8J8G - chains A and B of the 5 polymer chains in the assembly; structure by electron microscopy, 2.79 A resolution.

[Chain A]
Protein: DNA polymerase
Source organism: Monkeypox virus
Reference sequence: Q5IXW8 (Q5IXW8_MONPV); residue numbers follow UniProt; this construct covers 1-1006
Sequence (1029 residues; numbered -22 to 1006; the number before each row is that of its first residue; numbers below 1 keep their minus sign (Met-22 is residue -22)):
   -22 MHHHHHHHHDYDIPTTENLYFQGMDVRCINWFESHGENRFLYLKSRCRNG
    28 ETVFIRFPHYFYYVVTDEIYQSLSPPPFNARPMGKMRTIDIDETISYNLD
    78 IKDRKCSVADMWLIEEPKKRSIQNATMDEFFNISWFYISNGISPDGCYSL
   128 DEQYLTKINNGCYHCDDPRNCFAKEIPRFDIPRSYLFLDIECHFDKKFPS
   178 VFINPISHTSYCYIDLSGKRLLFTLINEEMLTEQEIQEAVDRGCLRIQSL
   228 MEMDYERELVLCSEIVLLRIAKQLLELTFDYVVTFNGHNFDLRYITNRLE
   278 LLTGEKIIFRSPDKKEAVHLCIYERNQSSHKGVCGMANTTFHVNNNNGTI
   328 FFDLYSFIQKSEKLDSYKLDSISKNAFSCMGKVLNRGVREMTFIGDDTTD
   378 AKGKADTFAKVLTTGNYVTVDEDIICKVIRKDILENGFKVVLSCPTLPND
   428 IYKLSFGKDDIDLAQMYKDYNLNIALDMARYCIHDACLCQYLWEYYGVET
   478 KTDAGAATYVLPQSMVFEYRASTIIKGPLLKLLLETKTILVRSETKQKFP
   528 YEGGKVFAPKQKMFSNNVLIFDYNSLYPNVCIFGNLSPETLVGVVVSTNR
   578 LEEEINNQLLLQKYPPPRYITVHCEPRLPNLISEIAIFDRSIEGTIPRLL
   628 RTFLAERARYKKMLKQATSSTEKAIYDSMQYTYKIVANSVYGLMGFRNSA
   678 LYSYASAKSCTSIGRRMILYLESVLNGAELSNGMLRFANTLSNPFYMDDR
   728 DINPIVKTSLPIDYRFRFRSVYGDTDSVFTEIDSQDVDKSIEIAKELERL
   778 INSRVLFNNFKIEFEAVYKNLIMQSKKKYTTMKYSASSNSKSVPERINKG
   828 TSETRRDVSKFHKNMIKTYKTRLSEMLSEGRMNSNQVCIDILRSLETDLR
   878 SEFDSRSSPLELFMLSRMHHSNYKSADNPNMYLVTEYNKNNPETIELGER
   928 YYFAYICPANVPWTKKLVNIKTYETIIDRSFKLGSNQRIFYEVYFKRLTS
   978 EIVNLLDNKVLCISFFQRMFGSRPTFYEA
Unresolved in the structure: -22 to -1, 1005-1006
Differences from the reference sequence: initiating methionine (-22); expression tag (-21 to 0); engineered mutation Phe108 (Leu in Q5IXW8), Leu411 (Trp in Q5IXW8)
Ion coordination: Ca2+ site 1: Asp166, Glu168, Asp462; Ca2+ site 2 near Asp166 (its only coordinating residue here); Ca2+ site 3: Asp549, Asp753 (together with TXJ)
Residues lining bound ligands: TXJ ([(2S)-1-(4-azanyl-2-oxidanylidene-pyrimidin-1-yl)-3-oxidanyl-propan-2-yl]oxymethyl-[oxidanyl(phosphonooxy)phosphoryl]oxy-phosphinic acid): Asp549, Tyr550, Asn551, Ser552, Leu553, Tyr554, Arg634, Lys661, Ile662, Asn665, Thr752, Asp753

[Chain B]
Protein: E4R
Source organism: Monkeypox virus
Notes: EC 3.2.2.27
Reference sequence: Q5IXS4 (Q5IXS4_MONPV); numbering as in UniProt (aligned over 1-218)
Sequence (241 residues; row label = number of the first residue in the row; numbers below 1 keep their minus sign (Met-22 is residue -22)):
   -22 MHHHHHHDYDIPTTENLYFQGASMNSVTISHAPYTITYHDDWEPVMSQLV
    28 EFYNEVASWLLRDETSPIPDKFFIQLKQPLRNKRVCVCGIDPYPKDGTGV
    78 PFESPNFTKKSIKEIASSISRLTGVIDYKGYNLNIIDGVIPWNYYLSCKL
   128 GETKSHAIYWDKISKLLLQHITKHVSVLYCLGKTDFSNIRAKLESPVTTI
   178 VGYHPAARDHQFEKDRSFEIINVLLELDNKTPINWAQGFIY
Unresolved in the structure: -22 to 0
Differences from the reference sequence: initiating methionine (-22); expression tag (-21 to 0)

[Interface between chain A and chain B]
Pairs across the interface - 13 pairs, chain A then chain B:
  Ser177(A) - Glu32(B)
  Phe179(A) - Glu32(B)
  Phe179(A) - Trp36(B)  hydrogen bond (backbone-side chain)
  Phe179(A) - Ile135(B)
  Glu277(A) - Arg39(B)
  Leu278(A) - Arg39(B)  hydrogen bond (backbone-side chain)
  Leu278(A) - Tyr136(B)
  Glu301(A) - Asn165(B)  hydrogen bond
  Asn303(A) - Asn165(B)  hydrogen bond
  Asn303(A) - Ala168(B)
  Met313(A) - Arg167(B)
  Lys916(A) - Gln25(B)
  Lys916(A) - Gln146(B)  hydrogen bond
Other interface residues (no listed pair), chain A (10 interface residues in all): Asn274, Leu924
Other interface residues (no listed pair), chain B (11 interface residues in all): Val33

[In short]
10 residues of chain A and 11 residues of chain B are in contact; the contacts include 5 hydrogen bonds. Among
the polar pairs are Phe179(A)-Trp36(B), Leu278(A)-Arg39(B) and Glu301(A)-Asn165(B). Bound to chain A: compound
TXJ. Asp166(A), Glu168(A) and Asp462(A) form the Ca2+ site 1.
Chain A is DNA polymerase and chain B is E4R, both from Monkeypox virus; the structure, Monkeypox virus DNA
replication holoenzyme F8, A22 and E4 in complex with a DNA duplex and ..., was determined by electron
microscopy (same publication as 8J8F and 8J86).
